PDB entry 7YOX | electron microscopy, 3.95 A resolution | chains C and E of the 6 polymer chains in the assembly

[Chain C]
Protein: DNA helicase MCM8
Source organism: Homo sapiens
Notes: EC 3.6.4.12
UniProt: Q9UJA3 (MCM8_HUMAN); residue numbers follow UniProt; this construct covers 61-376
Chain sequence (316 residues; row label = number of the first residue in the row):
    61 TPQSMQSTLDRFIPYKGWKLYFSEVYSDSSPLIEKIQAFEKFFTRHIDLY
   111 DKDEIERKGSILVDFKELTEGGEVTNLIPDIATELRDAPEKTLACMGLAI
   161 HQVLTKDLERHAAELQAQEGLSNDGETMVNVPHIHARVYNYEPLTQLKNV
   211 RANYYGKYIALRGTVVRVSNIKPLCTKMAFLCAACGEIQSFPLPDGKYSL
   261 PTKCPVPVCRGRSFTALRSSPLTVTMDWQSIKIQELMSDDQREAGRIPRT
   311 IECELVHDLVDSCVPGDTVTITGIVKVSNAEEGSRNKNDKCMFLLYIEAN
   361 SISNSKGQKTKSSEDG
Not modelled in the structure: 61-62, 370-376
What the authors report for this chain:
  - mutagenesis - E295R: unchanged catalytic activity on HROB

[Chain E]
Protein: DNA helicase MCM9
Source organism: Homo sapiens
Notes: EC 3.6.4.12
UniProt: Q9NXL9 (MCM9_HUMAN); residue numbers follow UniProt; this construct covers 1-276
Chain sequence (276 residues; each row starts with the number of its first residue):
     1 MNSDQVTLVGQVFESYVSEYHKNDILLILKERDEDAHYPVVVNAMTLFET
    51 NMEIGEYFNMFPSEVLTIFDSALRRSALTILQSLSQPEAVSMKQNLHARI
   101 SGLPVCPELVREHIPKTKDVGHFLSVTGTVIRTSLVKVLEFERDYMCNKC
   151 KHVFVIKADFEQYYTFCRPSSCPSLESCDSSKFTCLSGLSSSPTRCRDYQ
   201 EIKIQEQVQRLSVGSIPRSMKVILEDDLVDSCKSGDDLTIYGIVMQRWKP
   251 FQQDVRCEVEIVLKANYIQVNNEQSS
Cystine bridges: Cys-150/Cys-172

[How chain C and chain E interact]
Contacting residue pairs - 49 pairs, chain C then chain E:
  Arg-146(C) / Arg-32(E)
  Arg-211(C) / Val-136(E)
  Arg-211(C) / Asp-198(E)
  Arg-211(C) / Asp-230(E)  salt bridge
  Ala-212(C) / Val-138(E)  hydrophobic
  Ala-212(C) / Cys-196(E)
  Ala-212(C) / Asp-198(E)
  Asn-213(C) / Asp-35(E)
  Asn-213(C) / Ala-36(E)
  Asn-213(C) / His-37(E)  hydrogen bond
  Asn-213(C) / Pro-193(E)
  Tyr-214(C) / Asp-33(E)  hydrogen bond
  Tyr-215(C) / Ser-187(E)  hydrogen bond
  Tyr-215(C) / Ser-191(E)
  Tyr-215(C) / Ser-192(E)  hydrogen bond (side chain-backbone)
  Tyr-215(C) / Pro-193(E)
  Tyr-215(C) / Cys-196(E)  hydrophobic
  Gly-216(C) / Ser-191(E)
  Lys-217(C) / Pro-193(E)
  Arg-306(C) / Lys-233(E)
  Ile-307(C) / Lys-233(E)
  Arg-309(C) / Asp-230(E)  salt bridge
  Arg-309(C) / Lys-233(E)
  Val-337(C) / Val-138(E)  hydrophobic
  Gly-343(C) / Tyr-163(E)
  Ser-344(C) / Tyr-163(E)
  Arg-345(C) / Tyr-163(E)
  Asn-346(C) / Pro-250(E)
  Asn-348(C) / Thr-165(E)
  Asp-349(C) / Arg-143(E)  salt bridge
  Asp-349(C) / Phe-166(E)
  Asp-349(C) / Arg-168(E)  hydrogen bond (side chain-backbone)
  Lys-350(C) / Leu-139(E)
  Lys-350(C) / Glu-140(E)
  Lys-350(C) / Tyr-163(E)  hydrogen bond (side chain-backbone)
  Lys-350(C) / Tyr-164(E)
  Lys-350(C) / Thr-165(E)
  Lys-350(C) / Phe-166(E)
  Cys-351(C) / Glu-140(E)  hydrogen bond (backbone-side chain)
  Met-352(C) / Lys-137(E)
  Met-352(C) / Val-138(E)
  Met-352(C) / Leu-139(E)  hydrophobic
  Met-352(C) / Tyr-163(E)  hydrophobic
  Met-352(C) / Tyr-199(E)  hydrophobic
  Phe-353(C) / Val-138(E)  hydrogen bond (backbone-backbone)
  Phe-353(C) / Glu-140(E)
  Leu-354(C) / Val-136(E)
  Leu-354(C) / Lys-137(E)
  Leu-355(C) / Val-138(E)
Also at the interface, not in a pair above, chain E (29 interface residues in all): Leu-135, Cys-167, Val-229

[Overview]
The interface between chain C and chain E involves 24 residues on one side and 29 on the other; the contacts
include 8 hydrogen bonds and 3 salt bridges. Polar contacts include Arg-211(C)/Asp-230(E),
Arg-309(C)/Asp-230(E) and Asp-349(C)/Arg-143(E). From the paper: E295R of chain C leaves catalytic activity on
HROB unchanged.
Chain C is DNA helicase MCM8 and chain E is DNA helicase MCM9, both from Homo sapiens; the structure, Cryo-EM
structure of the N-terminal domain of hMCM8/9 and HROB, was determined by electron microscopy together with
7W7P from the same study.
